PDB entry 9BY5 | X-ray diffraction, 1.99 A resolution | chains A and B of the 3 polymer chains in the assembly

[Chain A (and B)]
Name: Response regulator receiver protein
Source organism: Rubellimicrobium thermophilum DSM 16684
Notes: chain B of this document is another copy of the same molecule, construct and numbering; everything in this record applies to it too
UniProt: S9SJ09 (S9SJ09_9RHOB); residues 3-271 here correspond to UniProt positions 1-269 (UniProt number = residue number - 2)
Chain sequence (271 residues; each row starts with the number of its first residue):
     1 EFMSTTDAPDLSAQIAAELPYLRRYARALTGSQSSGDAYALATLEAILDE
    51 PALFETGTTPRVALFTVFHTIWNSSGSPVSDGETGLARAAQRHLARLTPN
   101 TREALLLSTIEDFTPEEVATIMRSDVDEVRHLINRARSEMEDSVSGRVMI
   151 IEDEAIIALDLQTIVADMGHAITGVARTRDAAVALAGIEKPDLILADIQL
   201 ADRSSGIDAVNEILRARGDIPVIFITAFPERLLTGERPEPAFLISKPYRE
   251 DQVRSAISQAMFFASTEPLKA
Unresolved in the structure: 1-9, 78-84, 265-271 (chain B: 1-9, 266-271)
Sequence notes: expression tag (1-2)
Ion coordination: Na+ site 1: R24, A241; Na+ site 2: L53, A63; Na+ site 3: T98, E103; Mg2+: D153, D197, Q199

[Chain A / chain B interface]
Pairs across the interface (20):
  G76(A) with Q199(B)
  S77(A) with Q199(B)
  L86(A) with P247(B)
  R88(A) with Y21(B); P229(B); E230(B), salt bridge; S245(B), hydrogen bond; P247(B)
  Q91(A) with A227(B); F228(B), hydrogen bond (side chain-backbone); E230(B); K246(B), hydrogen bond (side chain-backbone); P247(B)
  R92(A) with E18(B), salt bridge; Y21(B), hydrogen bond; R24(B); R61(B); E230(B)
  A95(A) with E230(B)
  R96(A) with A17(B)
Other interface residues (no listed pair), chain A (10 interface residues in all): A87, L94

[Summary]
10 residues of chain A face 13 of chain B across their interface; the contacts include 4 hydrogen bonds and 2
salt bridges. Among the polar pairs are R88(A)-E230(B), R92(A)-E18(B) and R88(A)-S245(B). R24(A) and A241(A)
form the Na+ site 1.
Both chains are Response regulator receiver protein (Rubellimicrobium thermophilum DSM 16684). Entry 9BY5
(Crystal Structure of RT-PhyR (ruthe_01174)) was determined by X-ray diffraction together with 9CB6 from the
same study.
